Entry 7MUW (electron microscopy, 4.60 A resolution (low resolution: residue-level contacts below are approximate; hydrogen-bond / salt-bridge calls are withheld)); this record covers chains GH and HH of the 205 polymer chains in the assembly.

== Chain GH (and HH) ==
Molecule: Type IV secretion protein IcmK
From: Legionella pneumophila
Notes: chain HH of this document is another copy of the same molecule, construct and numbering; everything in this record applies to it too
UniProt: A0A2S6FBG9 (A0A2S6FBG9_LEGPN); residues 1-361 here = UniProt positions 1-361
Chain sequence (361 residues; numbered 1 to 361; the number before each row is that of its first residue):
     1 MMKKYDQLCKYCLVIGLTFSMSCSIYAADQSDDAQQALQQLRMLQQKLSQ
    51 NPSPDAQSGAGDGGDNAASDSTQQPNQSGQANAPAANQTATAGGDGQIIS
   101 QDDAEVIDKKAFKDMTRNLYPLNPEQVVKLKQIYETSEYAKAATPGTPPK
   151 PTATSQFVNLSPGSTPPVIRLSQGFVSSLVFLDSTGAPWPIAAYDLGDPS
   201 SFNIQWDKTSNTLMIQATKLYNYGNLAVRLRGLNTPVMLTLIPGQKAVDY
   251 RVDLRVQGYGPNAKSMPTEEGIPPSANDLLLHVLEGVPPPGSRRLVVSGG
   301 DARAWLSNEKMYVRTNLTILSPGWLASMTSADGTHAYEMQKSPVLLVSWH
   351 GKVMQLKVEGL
Unresolved in the structure: 1-103

== How chain GH and chain HH interact ==
Pairs across the interface - 43 pairs, chain GH then chain HH:
  Leu122(GH) with Phe112(HH)
  Gln126(GH) with Phe112(HH)
  Lys129(GH) with Phe112(HH)
  Leu130(GH) with Phe112(HH); Thr116(HH)
  Ser137(GH) with Tyr120(HH)
  Lys141(GH) with Lys131(HH)
  Ala142(GH) with Lys131(HH)
  Ala143(GH) with Lys131(HH)
  Pro145(GH) with Lys131(HH); Gln132(HH); Glu135(HH)
  Gly146(GH) with Gln132(HH)
  Ser161(GH) with Arg251(HH)
  Pro162(GH) with Ala153(HH); Thr154(HH); Ser155(HH); Arg251(HH)
  Gly163(GH) with Ala153(HH)
  Pro166(GH) with Pro151(HH)
  Asp195(GH) with Met214(HH)
  Gly197(GH) with Val176(HH)
  Leu220(GH) with Glu138(HH)
  Tyr221(GH) with Glu135(HH); Glu138(HH); Tyr139(HH); Ala142(HH)
  Tyr223(GH) with Phe175(HH)
  Asn225(GH) with Gly174(HH); Phe175(HH); Val176(HH); Tyr250(HH)
  Leu226(GH) with Tyr250(HH)
  Ala227(GH) with Met214(HH); Tyr250(HH)
  Arg229(GH) with Thr212(HH)
  Asn234(GH) with Pro188(HH)
  Thr235(GH) with Arg251(HH)
  Pro236(GH) with Thr212(HH); Arg251(HH)
  Met238(GH) with Tyr250(HH); Arg251(HH)
  Leu239(GH) with Tyr250(HH)
Also at the interface, not in a pair above, chain GH (35 interface residues in all): Arg117, Ala140, Thr144, Ser164, Leu196, Asn222, Gly224
Also at the interface, not in a pair above, chain HH (31 interface residues in all): Asp108, Met115, Pro124, Val128, Pro148, Ser178, Gln205, Asp207, Asn211, Asp253

== In short ==
35 residues of chain GH face 31 of chain HH across their interface.
Both chains are Type IV secretion protein IcmK (Legionella pneumophila). Entry 7MUW (Reconstruction of the
Legionella pneumophila Dot/Icm T4SS 3DVA Map 4) was determined by electron microscopy (same publication as
7MUC, 7MUD, 7MUE, 7MUQ, 7MUS, 7MUV and 7MUY).
